PDB entry 1NW2 | X-ray diffraction, 1.90 A resolution | chains C and D of the 4 polymer chains in the assembly

== Chain C (and D) ==
Protein: Thioredoxin
Source organism: Alicyclobacillus acidocaldarius
Notes: EC 1.8.1.9; chain D of this document is another copy of the same molecule, construct and numbering; everything in this record applies to it too
Reference sequence: P80579 (THIO_ALIAC); residues 1-105 here = UniProt positions 1-105
Sequence (105 residues; numbered 1 to 105; the number before each row is that of its first residue):
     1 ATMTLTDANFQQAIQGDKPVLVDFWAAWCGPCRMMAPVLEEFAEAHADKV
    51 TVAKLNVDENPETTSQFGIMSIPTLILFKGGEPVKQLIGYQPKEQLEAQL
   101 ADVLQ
Construct notes: engineered mutation E82 (Arg in P80579)
Cystine bridges: C29-C32
Bound ions: Zn2+: H46, E97

== Chain C / chain D interface ==
Pairs across the interface - 17 pairs, chain C then chain D:
  E82(C) - V84(D)
  E82(C) - K85(D)  salt bridge
  E82(C) - V103(D)
  P83(C) - K85(D)
  P83(C) - Q86(D)  hydrogen bond (backbone-backbone)
  V84(C) - V84(D)
  V84(C) - Q86(D)
  K85(C) - F67(D)  hydrogen bond (side chain-backbone)
  Q86(C) - M70(D)
  Q86(C) - Q86(D)  hydrogen bond
  Q86(C) - I88(D)
  L87(C) - M70(D)  hydrophobic
  I88(C) - M70(D)  hydrogen bond (backbone-side chain)
  I88(C) - S71(D)
  I88(C) - I88(D)  hydrophobic
  Q99(C) - G68(D)
  D102(C) - E82(D)
Also at the interface, not in a pair above, chain D (12 interface residues in all): P83, L87

== In short ==
9 residues of chain C and 12 residues of chain D are in contact; the contacts include 4 hydrogen bonds and 1
salt bridge. Polar pairs include E82(C)-K85(D), K85(C)-F67(D) and Q86(C)-Q86(D). The Zn2+ site is built by
H46(C) and E97(C).
Both chains are Thioredoxin (Alicyclobacillus acidocaldarius). Entry 1NW2 (The crystal structure of the mutant
R82E of Thioredoxin from Alicyclobacillus acidocaldarius) was determined by X-ray diffraction together with
1NSW from the same study.
